4HMW - chains A and B; structure by X-ray diffraction, 1.53 A resolution.

[Chain A (and B)]
Protein: Pyridoxamine 5'-phosphate oxidase
Notes: EC 1.4.3.5; chain B of this document is another copy of the same molecule, construct and numbering; everything in this record applies to it too
UniProtKB: Q396C5 (Q396C5_BURS3); residue numbers follow UniProt; this construct covers 1-212
Amino-acid sequence (215 residues; row label = number of the first residue in the row; numbers below 1 keep their minus sign (Gly-2 is residue -2)):
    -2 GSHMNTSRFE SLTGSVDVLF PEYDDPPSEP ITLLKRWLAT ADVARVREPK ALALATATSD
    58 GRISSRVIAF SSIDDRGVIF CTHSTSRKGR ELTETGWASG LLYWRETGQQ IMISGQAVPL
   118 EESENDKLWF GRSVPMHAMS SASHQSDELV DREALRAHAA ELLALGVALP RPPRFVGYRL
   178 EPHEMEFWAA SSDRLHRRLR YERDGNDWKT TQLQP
Unresolved in the structure: -2 to 10 (chain B: -2 to 7)
Differences from the reference sequence: expression tag (-2 to 0)
Curated features (UniProtKB/Swiss-Prot):
  - binding site (substrate): Ser8, His80, Arg129, Ser137
  - binding site (FMN): Arg63 to Ala66, Cys78, Thr79, Arg84, Lys85, Gln107, Gln142, Ser143, Arg195
Small-molecule neighbours:
  - FMN (flavin mononucleotide), molecule 1: Glu45, Arg63, Val64, Ile65, Ala66, Cys78, Thr79, His80, Ser83, Arg84, Lys85, Gln142, Ser143
  - FMN, molecule 2: Tyr100, Gln107, Trp185, Arg195

[Chain A / chain B interface]
Contacting residue pairs (118):
  Tyr20(A) - Leu146(B)
  Tyr20(A) - Arg149(B)  hydrogen bond
  Arg44(A) - Ser12(B)
  Arg44(A) - Arg102(B)  hydrogen bond (backbone-side chain)
  Arg44(A) - Glu103(B)
  Glu45(A) - Tyr100(B)  hydrogen bond
  Glu45(A) - Arg102(B)  hydrogen bond (backbone-side chain)
  Ala48(A) - Tyr100(B)  hydrophobic
  Ala48(A) - Arg102(B)
  Ala50(A) - Ala50(B)  hydrophobic
  Ala50(A) - Leu98(B)  hydrophobic
  Ala52(A) - Ala52(B)  hydrophobic
  Ala52(A) - Ile60(B)
  Thr53(A) - Ile60(B)
  Ala54(A) - Ile60(B)
  Asp57(A) - Trp94(B)  hydrogen bond (backbone-side chain)
  Gly58(A) - Trp94(B)
  Arg59(A) - Trp94(B)
  Arg59(A) - His180(B)
  Ile60(A) - Ala52(B)
  Ile60(A) - Thr53(B)
  Ile60(A) - Ala54(B)
  Ile60(A) - Trp94(B)
  Ile60(A) - Ser96(B)
  Ile60(A) - Ser111(B)  hydrogen bond (backbone-side chain)
  Ser61(A) - Ser96(B)
  Ser61(A) - Ser111(B)
  Ser62(A) - Ser96(B)  hydrogen bond
  Ser62(A) - Leu98(B)
  Ser62(A) - Met109(B)  hydrogen bond (backbone-side chain)
  Arg63(A) - Leu98(B)
  Arg63(A) - Gln107(B)
  Val64(A) - Leu98(B)
  Val64(A) - Tyr100(B)  hydrophobic
  Val64(A) - Gln107(B)  hydrogen bond (backbone-side chain)
  Arg84(A) - Glu181(B)  salt bridge
  Trp94(A) - Asp57(B)
  Trp94(A) - Gly58(B)
  Trp94(A) - Arg59(B)
  Ser96(A) - Ile60(B)
  Ser96(A) - Ser61(B)
  Ser96(A) - Ser62(B)  hydrogen bond
  Leu98(A) - Ala50(B)  hydrophobic
  Leu98(A) - Ser62(B)
  Leu98(A) - Arg63(B)
  Leu98(A) - Val64(B)
  Tyr100(A) - Glu45(B)  hydrogen bond
  Tyr100(A) - Ala48(B)  hydrophobic
  Tyr100(A) - Val64(B)  hydrophobic
  Tyr100(A) - Arg102(B)
  Arg102(A) - Arg44(B)  hydrogen bond (side chain-backbone)
  Arg102(A) - Glu45(B)  hydrogen bond (side chain-backbone)
  Arg102(A) - Ala48(B)
  Arg102(A) - Tyr100(B)
  Arg102(A) - Arg102(B)
  Glu103(A) - Arg44(B)
  Gln107(A) - Arg63(B)
  Gln107(A) - Val64(B)  hydrogen bond (side chain-backbone)
  Met109(A) - Ser62(B)
  Ser111(A) - Ile60(B)  hydrogen bond (side chain-backbone)
  Ser130(A) - Arg191(B)
  Pro132(A) - Arg191(B)
  Met133(A) - Arg191(B)
  Met136(A) - Asp190(B)
  Met136(A) - Arg191(B)
  Met136(A) - Leu192(B)
  Ser140(A) - Gln211(B)
  Ser140(A) - Pro212(B)  hydrogen bond (side chain-backbone)
  His141(A) - Gln211(B)  hydrogen bond (backbone-side chain)
  Gln142(A) - Gln211(B)
  Gln142(A) - Pro212(B)  hydrogen bond (side chain-backbone)
  Ser143(A) - Arg195(B)  hydrogen bond
  Ser143(A) - Leu210(B)
  Ser143(A) - Gln211(B)  hydrogen bond (backbone-backbone)
  Asp144(A) - Leu210(B)
  Asp144(A) - Gln211(B)  hydrogen bond (backbone-backbone)
  Glu145(A) - Thr208(B)
  Glu145(A) - Gln209(B)
  Glu145(A) - Gln211(B)  hydrogen bond (backbone-side chain)
  Leu146(A) - Tyr20(B)
  Leu146(A) - Gln209(B)  hydrogen bond (backbone-backbone)
  Leu146(A) - Leu210(B)
  Leu146(A) - Gln211(B)
  Arg149(A) - Tyr20(B)
  Arg149(A) - Asp21(B)  salt bridge
  Arg149(A) - Leu192(B)
  Leu152(A) - Leu192(B)  hydrophobic
  Leu152(A) - Pro212(B)
  Arg153(A) - Asp190(B)  salt bridge
  Arg153(A) - Leu192(B)
  His180(A) - Arg59(B)  hydrogen bond
  Asp190(A) - Met136(B)
  Asp190(A) - Arg153(B)  salt bridge
  Arg191(A) - Ser130(B)
  Arg191(A) - Pro132(B)
  Arg191(A) - Met133(B)
  Arg191(A) - Met136(B)
  Leu192(A) - Arg149(B)  hydrogen bond (backbone-side chain)
  Leu192(A) - Arg153(B)
  His193(A) - Arg149(B)
  Arg194(A) - Arg149(B)
  Arg195(A) - Ser143(B)  hydrogen bond
  Arg197(A) - Arg84(B)
  Gln209(A) - Glu145(B)
  Gln209(A) - Leu146(B)  hydrogen bond (backbone-backbone)
  Leu210(A) - Ser143(B)
  Leu210(A) - Asp144(B)
  Leu210(A) - Leu146(B)
  Gln211(A) - Ser140(B)
  Gln211(A) - His141(B)  hydrogen bond (side chain-backbone)
  Gln211(A) - Gln142(B)
  Gln211(A) - Ser143(B)  hydrogen bond (backbone-backbone)
  Gln211(A) - Asp144(B)  hydrogen bond (backbone-backbone)
  Gln211(A) - Glu145(B)  hydrogen bond (side chain-backbone)
  Gln211(A) - Leu146(B)
  Gln211(A) - Leu152(B)
  Pro212(A) - Ser140(B)  hydrogen bond (backbone-side chain)
  Pro212(A) - Gln142(B)  hydrogen bond (backbone-side chain)
Also at the interface, not in a pair above, chain A (60 interface residues in all): Ser12, Ala95, Gly97, Ala139, Glu181, Glu183, Ser188, Thr208
Also at the interface, not in a pair above, chain B (56 interface residues in all): Ala95, Ala139, Arg197

[Summary]
The interface between chain A and chain B involves 60 residues on one side and 56 on the other, with 33
hydrogen bonds and 4 salt bridges. Polar pairs include Arg84(A)-Glu181(B), Arg149(A)-Asp21(B) and
Arg153(A)-Asp190(B). Ligands of chain A: flavin mononucleotide.
Chain A and chain B are both Pyridoxamine 5'-phosphate oxidase; the structure, Crystal structure of PhzG from
Burkholderia lata 383, was determined by X-ray diffraction, deposited together with 4HMS, 4HMT, 4HMU, 4HMV and
4HMX.
